Entry 7SH2 (electron microscopy, 3.23 A resolution); this record covers chains C and D of the 10 polymer chains in the assembly.

[Chain C]
Name: Replication factor C subunit 3
Organism: Saccharomyces cerevisiae
UniProt: P38629 (RFC3_YEAST); residue numbers follow UniProt; this construct covers 1-340
Amino-acid sequence (340 residues; numbered 1 to 340; the number before each row is that of its first residue):
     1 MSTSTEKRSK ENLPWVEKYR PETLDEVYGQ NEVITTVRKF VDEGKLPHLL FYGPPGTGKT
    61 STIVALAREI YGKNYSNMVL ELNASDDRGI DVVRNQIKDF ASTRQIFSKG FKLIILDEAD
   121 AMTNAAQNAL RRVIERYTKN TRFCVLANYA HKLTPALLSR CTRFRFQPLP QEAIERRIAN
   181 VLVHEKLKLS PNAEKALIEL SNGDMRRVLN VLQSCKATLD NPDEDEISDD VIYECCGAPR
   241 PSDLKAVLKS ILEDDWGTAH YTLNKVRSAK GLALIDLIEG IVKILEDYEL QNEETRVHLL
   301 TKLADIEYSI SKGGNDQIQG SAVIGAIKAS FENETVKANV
Disordered / not traced: 1-8, 334-340
Residues lining bound ligands:
  - ATP-gamma-S (AGS; phosphothiophosphoric acid-adenylate ester), molecule 1: W15, V16, Y19, R20, P21, E26, V27, Y28, Q30, P55, G56, T57, G58, K59, T60, S61, E118, N148, L169, R177, M205, R206, L209
  - ATP-gamma-S (AGS), molecule 2: R131, E135, A156, R160
Curated features (UniProtKB/Swiss-Prot):
  - binding site (ATP): V16 to Y19, R20, Y28, G53 to S61, N148, R206
  - modified residue: S2 (N-acetylserine)

[Chain D]
Name: Replication factor C subunit 2
Organism: Saccharomyces cerevisiae
UniProt: P40348 (RFC2_YEAST); residue numbers follow UniProt; this construct covers 1-353
Amino-acid sequence (353 residues; each row starts with the number of its first residue):
     1 MFEGFGPNKK RKISKLAAEQ SLAQQPWVEK YRPKNLDEVT AQDHAVTVLK KTLKSANLPH
    61 MLFYGPPGTG KTSTILALTK ELYGPDLMKS RILELNASDE RGISIVREKV KNFARLTVSK
   121 PSKHDLENYP CPPYKIIILD EADSMTADAQ SALRRTMETY SGVTRFCLIC NYVTRIIDPL
   181 ASRCSKFRFK ALDASNAIDR LRFISEQENV KCDDGVLERI LDISAGDLRR GITLLQSASK
   241 GAQYLGDGKN ITSTQVEELA GVVPHDILIE IVEKVKSGDF DEIKKYVNTF MKSGWSAASV
   301 VNQLHEYYIT NDNFDTNFKN QISWLLFTTD SRLNNGTNEH IQLLNLLVKI SQL
Disordered / not traced: 1-23
Ion coordination: Mg2+: T72 (together with ATP-gamma-S)
Residues lining bound ligands:
  - ATP-gamma-S (AGS; phosphothiophosphoric acid-adenylate ester), molecule 1: W27, V28, Y31, R32, P33, E38, V39, T40, Q42, P67, G68, T69, G70, K71, T72, S73, N171, L192, R200, L228, R229, I232
  - ATP-gamma-S (AGS), molecule 2: R154, R155, E158, P179, R183
Curated features (UniProtKB/Swiss-Prot):
  - binding site (ATP): V28, R32, G65 to S73, N171, R229
  - modified residue: M1 (N-acetylmethionine)

[How chain C and chain D interact]
Pairs across the interface - 79 pairs, chain C then chain D:
  N12(C) with A56(D); R165(D), hydrogen bond (backbone-side chain)
  L13(C) with N57(D); S161(D); G162(D); R165(D)
  P14(C) with L58(D); P59(D), hydrophobic; S161(D); R165(D)
  E17(C) with E158(D); S161(D)
  P55(C) with P179(D), hydrophobic
  N83(C) with R155(D)
  A84(C) with R107(D)
  S85(C) with R107(D); K111(D), hydrogen bond (backbone-side chain); A152(D), hydrogen bond (side chain-backbone); R155(D); T156(D), hydrogen bond
  D86(C) with K111(D), salt bridge
  D87(C) with R107(D), salt bridge
  D117(C) with R155(D), salt bridge
  E118(C) with R154(D), salt bridge; R155(D), salt bridge
  D204(C) with S182(D), hydrogen bond
  R206(C) with E158(D), salt bridge; S182(D); R183(D)
  R207(C) with S182(D); K186(D)
  N210(C) with S182(D), hydrogen bond (side chain-backbone); R183(D), hydrogen bond (side chain-backbone); C184(D)
  Q213(C) with N57(D), hydrogen bond (side chain-backbone); P59(D)
  S214(C) with V48(D); S185(D), hydrogen bond; F187(D)
  A217(C) with V48(D), hydrophobic; K51(D)
  T218(C) with T47(D); V48(D)
  L219(C) with K51(D)
  D220(C) with K51(D)
  E234(C) with D43(D); H44(D), salt bridge
  C235(C) with H44(D)
  G237(C) with R188(D), hydrogen bond (backbone-side chain)
  D255(C) with T316(D)
  W256(C) with I309(D), hydrophobic; T316(D); K319(D); N320(D), hydrogen bond; S323(D)
  K270(C) with K190(D), hydrogen bond (backbone-side chain)
  G271(C) with R188(D), hydrogen bond (backbone-side chain); K190(D)
  L272(C) with R188(D)
  A273(C) with R188(D)
  K302(C) with W324(D)
  D305(C) with F327(D)
  I306(C) with F327(D), hydrophobic
  S309(C) with F327(D)
  S311(C) with Y172(D); T174(D)
  K312(C) with N335(D), hydrogen bond
  G313(C) with N334(D)
  G314(C) with N334(D)
  N315(C) with N302(D)
  I318(C) with H305(D); D330(D)
  S321(C) with H305(D), hydrogen bond; S323(D)
  A322(C) with F327(D), hydrophobic
  G325(C) with N320(D)
  K328(C) with T316(D); N320(D)
  A329(C) with N320(D)
Also at the interface, not in a pair above, chain C (53 interface residues in all): R20, T60, A121, H260, S268, D276, Q317
Also at the interface, not in a pair above, chain D (48 interface residues in all): P133, D148, S151, D193, V301, L326

[In short]
53 residues of chain C face 48 of chain D across their interface, with 15 hydrogen bonds and 7 salt bridges.
Polar contacts include D86(C)-K111(D), D87(C)-R107(D) and D117(C)-R155(D). One ATP-gamma-S molecule is bound
between chain C and chain D. Ligands of chain C: ATP-gamma-S.
Chain C is Replication factor C subunit 3 and chain D is Replication factor C subunit 2, both from
Saccharomyces cerevisiae; the structure, Structure of the yeast Rad24-RFC loader bound to DNA and the open
9-1-1 clamp, was determined by electron microscopy together with 7SGZ from the same study.
